5N78 - chains D and E of the 5 polymer chains in the assembly; structure by X-ray diffraction, 2.85 A resolution.

== Chain D (and E) ==
Molecule: Magnesium transport protein CorA
Organism: Escherichia coli
Notes: chain E of this document is another copy of the same molecule, construct and numbering; everything in this record applies to it too
UniProtKB: P0ABI4 (CORA_ECOLI); residue numbers follow UniProt; this construct covers 1-257
Amino-acid sequence (257 residues; numbered 1 to 257; the number before each row is that of its first residue):
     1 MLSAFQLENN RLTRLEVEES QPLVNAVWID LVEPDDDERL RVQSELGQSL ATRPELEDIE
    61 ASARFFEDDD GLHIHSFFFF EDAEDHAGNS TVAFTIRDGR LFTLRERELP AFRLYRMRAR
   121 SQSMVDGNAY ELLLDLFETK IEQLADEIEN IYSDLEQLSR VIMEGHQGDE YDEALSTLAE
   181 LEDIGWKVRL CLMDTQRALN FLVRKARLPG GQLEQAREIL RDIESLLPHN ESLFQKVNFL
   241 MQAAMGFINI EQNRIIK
Ion coordination: Mg2+ near D58 (its only coordinating residue here)
Small-molecule neighbours:
  - cobalt hexammine(III) (NCO), molecule 1: S49, L50, A51, T52, E55, D70
  - cobalt hexammine(III) (NCO), molecule 2: E81, D85, E147, N150, E180, I184
  - cobalt hexammine(III) (NCO), molecule 3: D146, E149, N150
  - 2-(2-methoxyethoxy)ethanol (PG0): S225, P228, H229, S232
Swiss-Prot annotation at these positions:
  - site: N253 (Essential for ion permeation)

== Chain D / chain E interface ==
Pairs across the interface (59; chain D residue first):
  A145(D) - E60(E)
  I148(D) - I59(E)  hydrophobic
  E149(D) - E57(E)
  E149(D) - D58(E)
  E149(D) - I59(E)
  Y152(D) - W186(E)  hydrophobic
  Y152(D) - L190(E)
  E156(D) - H86(E)  salt bridge
  E156(D) - K187(E)  salt bridge
  R160(D) - D82(E)  salt bridge
  R160(D) - E84(E)  salt bridge
  R160(D) - H86(E)  hydrogen bond
  M163(D) - A179(E)  hydrophobic
  E218(D) - S62(E)
  R221(D) - A61(E)
  D222(D) - A61(E)  hydrogen bond (side chain-backbone)
  D222(D) - S62(E)  hydrogen bond (side chain-backbone)
  E224(D) - R197(E)  salt bridge
  S225(D) - E60(E)
  S225(D) - A61(E)  hydrogen bond (side chain-backbone)
  S225(D) - R197(E)
  L226(D) - I59(E)  hydrophobic
  H229(D) - I59(E)
  S232(D) - W186(E)  hydrogen bond
  S232(D) - R189(E)  hydrogen bond
  S232(D) - L190(E)
  Q235(D) - R189(E)  hydrogen bond
  Q235(D) - E231(E)
  Q235(D) - F234(E)
  K236(D) - E182(E)  salt bridge
  K236(D) - D183(E)  salt bridge
  K236(D) - W186(E)
  F239(D) - A179(E)  hydrophobic
  F239(D) - E182(E)
  F239(D) - V237(E)  hydrophobic
  F239(D) - N238(E)
  F239(D) - M241(E)  hydrophobic
  Q242(D) - M241(E)
  Q242(D) - Q242(E)  hydrogen bond
  Q242(D) - M245(E)
  A243(D) - L175(E)
  A243(D) - M241(E)  hydrophobic
  G246(D) - L175(E)
  G246(D) - M245(E)
  F247(D) - D172(E)
  F247(D) - L175(E)  hydrophobic
  F247(D) - S176(E)
  N249(D) - I248(E)
  N249(D) - N249(E)  hydrogen bond
  I250(D) - D172(E)
  I250(D) - L175(E)  hydrophobic
  I250(D) - I248(E)  hydrophobic
  Q252(D) - Q252(E)  hydrogen bond
  N253(D) - I248(E)  hydrogen bond (side chain-backbone)
  N253(D) - E251(E)
  N253(D) - Q252(E)  hydrogen bond
  R254(D) - D172(E)  salt bridge
  I256(D) - I255(E)  hydrophobic
  K257(D) - I255(E)
Other interface residues (no listed pair), chain D (31 interface residues in all): L233, M245
Other interface residues (no listed pair), chain E (35 interface residues in all): Y171, L178, I256

== Overview ==
31 residues of chain D face 35 of chain E across their interface; the contacts include 12 hydrogen bonds and 8
salt bridges. Polar contacts include E156(D)-H86(E), E156(D)-K187(E) and R160(D)-D82(E). Ligands of chain D: 3
copies of cobalt hexammine(III) and 2-(2-methoxyethoxy)ethanol.
Chain D and chain E are both Magnesium transport protein CorA (Escherichia coli); the structure, Crystal
structure of the cytosolic domain of the CorA Mg2+ channel from Escherichia coli in complex ..., was
determined by X-ray diffraction, deposited together with 5N77.
